PDB entry 4K0K | X-ray diffraction, 3.40 A resolution | chains A and Q of the 23 polymer chains in the assembly

Chain A:
Molecule: 16S ribosomal RNA
Source organism: Thermus thermophilus
Sequence (1517 nucleotides; row label = number of the first residue in the row):
     6 UGGAGAGUUU GAUCCUGGCU CAGGGUGAAC GCUGGCGGCG UGCCUAAGAC AUGCAAGUCG
    66 UGCGGGCCGC GGGAUUUUAC UCCGUGGUCA GCGGCGGACG GGUGAGUAAC GCGUGGGUGA
   126 CCUACCCGGA AGAGGGGGAC AACCCGGGGA AACUCGGGCU AAUCCCCCAU GUGGACCCGC
   186 CCCUUGGGGU GUGUCCAAAG GGCUUUGCCC GCUUCCGGAU GGGCCCGCGU CCCAUCAGCU
   246 AGUUGGUGGG GUAAUGGCCC ACCAAGGCGA CGACGGGUAG CCGGUCUGAG AGGAUGGCCG
   306 GCCACAGGGG CACUGAGACA CGGGCCCCAC UCCUACGGGA GGCAGCAGUU AGGAAUCUUC
   366 CGCAAUGGGC GCAAGCCUGA CGGAGCGACG CCGCUUGGAG GAAGAAGCCC UUCGGGGUGU
   426 AAACUCCUGA ACCCGGGACG AAACCCCCGA CGAGGGGACU GACGGUACCG GGGUAAUAGC
   486 GCCGGCCAAC UCCGUGCCAG CAGCCGCGGU AAUACGGAGG GCGCGAGCGU UACCCGGAUU
   546 CACUGGGCGU AAAGGGCGUG UAGGCGGCCU GGGGCGUCCC AUGUGAAAGA CCACGGCUCA
   606 ACCGUGGGGG AGCGUGGGAU ACGCUCAGGC UAGACGGUGG GAGAGGGUGG UGGAAUUCCC
   666 GGAGUAGCGG UGAAAUGCGC AGAUACCGGG AGGAACGCCG AUGGCGAAGG CAGCCACCUG
   726 GUCCACCCGU GACGCUGAGG CGCGAAAGCG UGGGGAGCAA ACCGGAUUAG AUACCCGGGU
   786 AGUCCACGCC CUAAACGAUG CGCGCUAGGU CUCUGGGUCU CCUGGGGGCC GAAGCUAACG
   846 CGUUAAGCGC GCCGCCUGGG GAGUACGGCC GCAAGGCUGA AACUCAAAGG AAUUGACGGG
   906 GGCCCGCACA AGCGGUGGAG CAUGUGGUUU AAUUCGAAGC AACGCGAAGA ACCUUACCAG
   966 GCCUUGACAU GCUAGGGAAC CCGGGUGAAA GCCUGGGGUG CCCCGCGAGG GGAGCCCUAG
  1026 CACAGGUGCU GCAUGGCCGU CGUCAGCUCG UGCCGUGAGG UGUUGGGUUA AGUCCCGCAA
  1086 CGAGCGCAAC CCCCGCCGUU AGUUGCCAGC GGUUCGGCCG GGCACUCUAA CGGGACUGCC
  1146 CGCGAAAGCG GGAGGAAGGA GGGGACGACG UCUGGUCAGC AUGGCCCUUA CGGCCUGGGC
  1206 GACACACGUG CUACAAUGCC CACUACAAAG CGAUGCCACC CGGCAACGGG GAGCUAAUCG
  1266 CAAAAAGGUG GGCCCAGUUC GGAUUGGGGU CUGCAACCCG ACCCCAUGAA GCCGGAAUCG
  1326 CUAGUAAUCG CGGAUCAGCC AUGCCGCGGU GAAUACGUUC CCGGGCCUUG UACACACCGC
  1386 CCGUCACGCC AUGGGAGCGG GCUCUACCCG AAGUCGCCGG GAGCCUACGG GCAGGCGCCG
  1446 AGGGUAGGGC CCGUGACUGG GGCGAAGUCG UAACAAGGUA GCUGUACCGG AAGGUGCGGC
  1506 UGGAUCACCU CCUUUCU
Not modelled in the structure: 1512-1517
Sequence notes: conflict A79 (G131378 in 55771382)

Chain Q:
Molecule: 30S ribosomal protein S17
Source organism: Thermus thermophilus
UniProt: Q5SHP7 (RS17_THET8); residue numbers follow UniProt; this construct covers 2-101
Amino-acid sequence (100 residues; each row starts with the number of its first residue):
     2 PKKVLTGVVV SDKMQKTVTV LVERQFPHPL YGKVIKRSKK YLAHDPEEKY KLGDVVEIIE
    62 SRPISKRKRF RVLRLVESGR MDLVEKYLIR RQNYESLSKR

How chain A and chain Q interact:
Pairs across the interface - 98 pairs, chain A then chain Q:
  G121(A) with Pro-2(Q), hydrogen bond to the sugar; Glu-61(Q), hydrogen bond to the base
  G122(A) with Pro-2(Q), sugar contact; Lys-3(Q), hydrogen bond to the sugar; Glu-61(Q), sugar contact
  U123(A) with Lys-3(Q), sugar contact
  A125(A) with Arg-63(Q), salt bridge to the phosphate; Pro-64(Q), base contact
  U190(A) with Ser-62(Q), base contact; Arg-63(Q), hydrogen bond to the base; Arg-72(Q), hydrogen bond to the base
  G191(A) with Arg-63(Q), base contact
  C230(A) with Glu-61(Q), base contact; Pro-64(Q), sugar contact; Arg-70(Q), hydrogen bond to the phosphate
  C231(A) with Glu-61(Q), base contact; Arg-70(Q), salt bridge to the phosphate; Phe-71(Q), sugar contact
  G232(A) with Lys-4(Q), sugar contact; Lys-40(Q), salt bridge to the phosphate; Tyr-42(Q), sugar contact
  C233(A) with Arg-25(Q), hydrogen bond to the phosphate; Lys-40(Q), salt bridge to the phosphate; Tyr-42(Q), phosphate contact
  G234(A) with Arg-25(Q), salt bridge to the phosphate
  A242(A) with Leu-98(Q), sugar contact; Ser-99(Q), sugar contact; Lys-100(Q), salt bridge to the phosphate
  G243(A) with Ser-99(Q), phosphate contact; Lys-100(Q), hydrogen bond to the phosphate
  U249(A) with Met-15(Q), hydrogen bond to the sugar; Lys-67(Q), salt bridge to the phosphate; Arg-68(Q), phosphate contact
  G250(A) with Met-15(Q), sugar contact; Gln-16(Q), hydrogen bond to the sugar; Thr-18(Q), hydrogen bond to the sugar; Ser-66(Q), hydrogen bond to the phosphate; Lys-67(Q), phosphate contact; Arg-68(Q), phosphate contact; Lys-69(Q), hydrogen bond to the phosphate
  G251(A) with Gln-16(Q), hydrogen bond to the sugar; Lys-17(Q), hydrogen bond to the phosphate; Ile-65(Q), phosphate contact; Ser-66(Q), phosphate contact; Lys-69(Q), salt bridge to the phosphate
  U252(A) with Lys-17(Q), salt bridge to the phosphate
  U260(A) with Arg-63(Q), sugar contact; Pro-64(Q), hydrogen bond to the sugar
  G261(A) with Arg-63(Q), salt bridge to the phosphate; Pro-64(Q), sugar contact; Ile-65(Q), phosphate contact; Ser-66(Q), sugar contact; Lys-67(Q), hydrogen bond to the sugar
  G262(A) with Ile-65(Q), phosphate contact; Lys-67(Q), phosphate contact
  C263(A) with Lys-67(Q), salt bridge to the phosphate
  A269(A) with Gln-16(Q), sugar contact
  G271(A) with Lys-14(Q), phosphate contact; Met-15(Q), sugar contact
  G272(A) with Ser-12(Q), hydrogen bond to the phosphate; Met-15(Q), sugar contact; Thr-20(Q), phosphate contact; Arg-68(Q), hydrogen bond to the phosphate
  C273(A) with Lys-41(Q), salt bridge to the phosphate; Arg-68(Q), salt bridge to the phosphate; Arg-92(Q), base contact
  G274(A) with Lys-41(Q), salt bridge to the phosphate; Arg-92(Q), base contact; Tyr-95(Q), base contact
  A275(A) with Tyr-95(Q), hydrogen bond to the phosphate; Leu-98(Q), base contact
  C276(A) with Arg-38(Q), base contact; Ser-39(Q), hydrogen bond to the base; Arg-91(Q), salt bridge to the phosphate
  C548(A) with Leu-31(Q), sugar contact; Tyr-32(Q), sugar contact
  U566(A) with Asn-94(Q), hydrogen bond to the sugar
  A567(A) with Lys-87(Q), salt bridge to the phosphate; Ile-90(Q), sugar contact; Arg-91(Q), sugar contact; Asn-94(Q), sugar contact
  G568(A) with Lys-87(Q), salt bridge to the phosphate; Arg-91(Q), salt bridge to the phosphate
  G569(A) with Lys-34(Q), hydrogen bond to the phosphate; Lys-37(Q), salt bridge to the phosphate
  C570(A) with Lys-34(Q), salt bridge to the phosphate
  C580(A) with Gln-26(Q), base contact
  G581(A) with Gln-26(Q), hydrogen bond to the sugar; Pro-28(Q), phosphate contact; Val-35(Q), sugar contact
  U582(A) with Pro-28(Q), phosphate contact
  G619(A) with Pro-2(Q), phosphate contact
  U620(A) with Pro-2(Q), phosphate contact
  G628(A) with Gln-26(Q), base contact
  A743(A) with Asn-94(Q), hydrogen bond to the base
  G744(A) with Asn-94(Q), base contact; Ser-97(Q), hydrogen bond to the base; Leu-98(Q), sugar contact
Also at the interface, not in a pair above, chain A (48 interface residues in all): U248, C268, C631, C857, G873, C874
Also at the interface, not in a pair above, chain Q (48 interface residues in all): Leu-43, His-45, Arg-81

In short:
The chain A/chain Q interface involves 48 residues from each chain, with 26 hydrogen bonds and 20 salt
bridges. Polar contacts include G121(A)/Glu-61(Q), U190(A)/Arg-63(Q) and U190(A)/Arg-72(Q).
Here chain A is 16S ribosomal RNA and chain Q is 30S ribosomal protein S17, both from Thermus thermophilus.
Entry 4K0K (Crystal structure of the Thermus thermophilus 30S ribosomal subunit complexed with a serine-ASL
and mRNA containing ...) was determined by X-ray diffraction together with 4JV5 and 4JYA from the same study.
